7TJH - chains B and C of the 9 polymer chains in the assembly; structure by electron microscopy, 2.50 A resolution.

== Chain B ==
Protein: Origin recognition complex subunit 2
From: Saccharomyces cerevisiae
UniProt: P32833 (ORC2_YEAST); residues 1-620 here = UniProt positions 1-620
Amino-acid sequence (620 residues; numbered 1 to 620; the number before each row is that of its first residue):
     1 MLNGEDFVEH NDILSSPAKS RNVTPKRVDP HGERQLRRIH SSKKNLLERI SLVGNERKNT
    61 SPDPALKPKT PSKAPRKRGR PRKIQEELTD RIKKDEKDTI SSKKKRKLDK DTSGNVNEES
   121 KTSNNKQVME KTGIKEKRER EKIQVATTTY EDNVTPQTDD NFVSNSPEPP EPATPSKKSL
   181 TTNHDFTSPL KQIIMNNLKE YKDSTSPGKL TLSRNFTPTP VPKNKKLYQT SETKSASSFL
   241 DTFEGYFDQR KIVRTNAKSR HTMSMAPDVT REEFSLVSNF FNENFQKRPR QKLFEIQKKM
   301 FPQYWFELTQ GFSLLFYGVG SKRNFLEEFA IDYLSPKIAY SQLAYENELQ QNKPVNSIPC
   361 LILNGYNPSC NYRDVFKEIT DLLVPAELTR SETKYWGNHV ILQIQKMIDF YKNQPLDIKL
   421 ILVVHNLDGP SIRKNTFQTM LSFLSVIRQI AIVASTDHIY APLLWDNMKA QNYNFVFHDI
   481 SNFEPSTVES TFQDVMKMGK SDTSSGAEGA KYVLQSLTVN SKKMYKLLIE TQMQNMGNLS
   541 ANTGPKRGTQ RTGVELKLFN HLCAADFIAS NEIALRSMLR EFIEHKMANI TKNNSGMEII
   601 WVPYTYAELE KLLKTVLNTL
Disordered / not traced: 1-234, 344-355, 498-620
Swiss-Prot annotation at these positions:
  - modified residue: Thr60 (Phosphothreonine), Thr187 (Phosphothreonine), Ser188 (Phosphoserine)

== Chain C ==
Protein: Origin recognition complex subunit 3
From: Saccharomyces cerevisiae
UniProt: P54790 (ORC3_YEAST); residue numbers follow UniProt; this construct covers 1-616
Amino-acid sequence (616 residues; numbered 1 to 616; the number before each row is that of its first residue):
     1 MSDLNQSKKM NVSEFADAQR SHYTVYPSLP QSNKNDKHIP FVKLLSGKES EVNVEKRWEL
    61 YHQLHSHFHD QVDHIIDNIE ADLKAEISDL LYSETTQKRR CFNTIFLLGS DSTTKIELKD
   121 ESSRYNVLIE LTPKESPNVR MMLRRSMYKL YSAADAEEHP TIKYEDINDE DGDFTEQNND
   181 VSYDLSLVEN FKRLFGKDLA MVFNFKDVDS INFNTLDNFI ILLKSAFKYD HVKISLIFNI
   241 NTNLSNIEKN LRQSTIRLLK RNYHKLDVSS NKGFKYGNQI FQSFLDTVDG KLNLSDRFVE
   301 FILSKMANNT NHNLQLLTKM LDYSLMSYFF QNAFSVFIDP VNVDFLNDDY LKILSRCPTF
   361 MFFVEGLIKQ HAPADEILSL LTNKNRGLEE FFVEFLVREN PINGHAKFVA RFLEEELNIT
   421 NFNLIELYHN LLIGKLDSYL DRWSACKEYK DRLHFEPIDT IFQELFTLDN RSGLLTQSIF
   481 PSYKSNIEDN LLSWEQVLPS LDKENYDTLS GDLDKIMAPV LGQLFKLYRE ANMTINIYDF
   541 YIAFRETLPK EEILNFIRKD PSNTKLLELA ETPDAFDKVA LILFMQAIFA FENMGLIKFQ
   601 STKSYDLVEK CVWRGI
Disordered / not traced: 1-15, 31-37, 94-99, 159-178, 371-384, 502-509
Swiss-Prot annotation at these positions:
  - modified residue: Ser2 (N-acetylserine)

== Interface between chain B and chain C ==
Pairs across the interface (193):
  Ser235(B) with Glu530(C), hydrogen bond (backbone-backbone); Ala531(C); Asn532(C), hydrogen bond
  Leu240(B) with Arg529(C); Glu530(C); Trp613(C)
  Asp241(B) with Arg529(C), salt bridge; Arg614(C), salt bridge
  Thr242(B) with Arg614(C), hydrogen bond (backbone-backbone); Gly615(C), hydrogen bond (side chain-backbone); Ile616(C)
  Phe243(B) with Ile616(C)
  Gly245(B) with Trp613(C)
  Tyr246(B) with Trp613(C), hydrophobic; Ile616(C), hydrophobic
  Gln249(B) with Arg529(C), hydrogen bond (side chain-backbone); Ala531(C), hydrogen bond (side chain-backbone); Met533(C), hydrogen bond (backbone-backbone); Lys610(C); Trp613(C), hydrogen bond
  Arg250(B) with Met533(C)
  Val253(B) with Asn532(C)
  Ser259(B) with Asn536(C); Asp539(C), hydrogen bond
  His261(B) with Asn536(C), hydrogen bond (backbone-side chain); Tyr538(C); Asp539(C), salt bridge
  Thr262(B) with Tyr538(C); Asp606(C)
  Met263(B) with Ile537(C), hydrophobic; Asp606(C)
  Met265(B) with Tyr538(C), hydrogen bond (backbone-side chain)
  Ala266(B) with Tyr538(C)
  Pro267(B) with Asp574(C); Asp577(C); Leu581(C)
  Asp268(B) with Lys578(C)
  Val269(B) with Lys578(C)
  Glu273(B) with Leu569(C); Lys578(C), salt bridge; Ile582(C)
  Phe274(B) with Ile582(C), hydrophobic
  Leu276(B) with Asn563(C); Lys565(C); Leu566(C), hydrophobic
  Val277(B) with Leu569(C), hydrophobic; Ile582(C), hydrophobic
  Ser278(B) with Gln586(C)
  Phe280(B) with Phe556(C); Ile557(C), hydrophobic; Asp560(C); Leu566(C), hydrophobic
  Phe281(B) with Ile553(C), hydrophobic; Phe556(C), hydrophobic; Val579(C), hydrophobic; Leu583(C), hydrophobic
  Asn282(B) with Gln586(C)
  Asn284(B) with Ser510(C); Phe556(C)
  Phe285(B) with Leu513(C), hydrophobic; Asp514(C); Met517(C); Ala518(C); Pro519(C), hydrophobic; Phe556(C)
  Gln286(B) with Asp514(C), hydrogen bond (backbone-side chain); Met517(C); Pro519(C)
  Arg288(B) with Leu501(C)
  Pro289(B) with Pro499(C)
  Arg290(B) with Leu498(C)
  Lys292(B) with Pro499(C); Leu501(C)
  Leu293(B) with Val497(C); Leu498(C), hydrophobic; Pro499(C)
  Pro302(B) with Pro40(C); Val42(C), hydrophobic
  Gln303(B) with Tyr323(C); Phe330(C)
  Trp305(B) with His38(C); Ile39(C); Pro40(C), hydrophobic
  Phe306(B) with Pro40(C), hydrophobic; Phe41(C), hydrophobic; Trp58(C), hydrophobic; Tyr61(C), hydrophobic; Met326(C), hydrophobic; Phe330(C), hydrophobic
  Glu307(B) with Tyr323(C), hydrogen bond; Met326(C)
  Gln310(B) with Tyr61(C), hydrogen bond; His65(C); Met326(C)
  Phe312(B) with Lys319(C); Met326(C), hydrophobic
  Tyr317(B) with Pro481(C); Tyr483(C), hydrophobic; Asn486(C), hydrogen bond; Ile487(C), hydrophobic
  Gly318(B) with Ile487(C)
  Val319(B) with Ile487(C); Leu491(C), hydrophobic; Leu521(C), hydrophobic
  Arg323(B) with Ala18(C)
  Glu327(B) with Tyr23(C), hydrogen bond
  Ile331(B) with Pro27(C), hydrophobic
  Ser335(B) with Pro27(C)
  Tyr340(B) with Leu29(C), hydrophobic; Pro30(C), hydrogen bond (side chain-backbone); His38(C), hydrogen bond (backbone-side chain)
  Ser341(B) with His38(C)
  Asn356(B) with Leu29(C)
  Ser357(B) with Pro27(C), hydrogen bond (side chain-backbone); Leu29(C)
  Ile358(B) with Pro27(C)
  Pro359(B) with Val25(C); Tyr26(C), hydrophobic
  Cys360(B) with Thr24(C); Val25(C), hydrogen bond (backbone-backbone)
  Leu361(B) with Tyr23(C); Thr24(C)
  Ile362(B) with His22(C); Tyr23(C), hydrogen bond (backbone-backbone); Val25(C), hydrophobic
  Leu363(B) with Ser21(C)
  Asn364(B) with Asp17(C), hydrogen bond (side chain-backbone); Arg20(C), hydrogen bond (side chain-backbone); Ser21(C), hydrogen bond (backbone-backbone); Tyr23(C)
  Tyr366(B) with Ala18(C), hydrogen bond (side chain-backbone)
  Asn367(B) with Gln19(C); Arg20(C); Ser21(C)
  Ser369(B) with Ser21(C)
  Cys370(B) with Ser21(C)
  Asp374(B) with His22(C)
  Val375(B) with His22(C)
  Glu378(B) with His22(C), salt bridge; Thr24(C), hydrogen bond
  Leu382(B) with Thr24(C); Tyr26(C)
  Lys394(B) with Glu135(C), salt bridge; Tyr148(C)
  Tyr395(B) with Met141(C), hydrophobic; Arg144(C), hydrogen bond; Arg145(C), hydrogen bond (backbone-side chain); Tyr148(C), hydrophobic
  Trp396(B) with Arg145(C)
  Thr456(B) with Tyr483(C), hydrogen bond
  Asp457(B) with Met594(C)
  His458(B) with Tyr483(C), hydrogen bond (backbone-side chain); Asn593(C); Met594(C); Gly595(C)
  Ile459(B) with Tyr483(C); Lys484(C); Ile487(C), hydrophobic; Met594(C), hydrogen bond (backbone-backbone); Leu596(C), hydrophobic; Val612(C), hydrophobic
  Tyr460(B) with Cys611(C)
  Ala461(B) with Tyr483(C)
  Pro462(B) with Tyr483(C)
  Asn467(B) with Asn309(C), hydrogen bond; His312(C)
  Met468(B) with Asp111(C); His312(C)
  Gln471(B) with Gln315(C)
  Asn474(B) with Lys319(C)
  Phe475(B) with Lys319(C), hydrogen bond (backbone-side chain)
  Val476(B) with Tyr323(C), hydrophobic; Ser478(C)
  Phe477(B) with Gln477(C); Ser478(C), hydrogen bond (backbone-backbone); Ile479(C); Pro481(C)
  Asp479(B) with Asn490(C), hydrogen bond
  Ser481(B) with Asn490(C), hydrogen bond; Val497(C)
  Asn482(B) with Leu498(C)
  Phe483(B) with Asn490(C); Trp494(C), hydrophobic; Leu521(C), hydrophobic; Gly522(C)
  Val488(B) with Ala18(C), hydrophobic
  Thr491(B) with Gln19(C), hydrogen bond
  Phe492(B) with Ala18(C); Gln19(C)
  Gln493(B) with Asn593(C), hydrogen bond
  Asp494(B) with Phe589(C)
  Val495(B) with Phe589(C)
  Lys497(B) with Tyr605(C)
Interface residues without a listed pair, chain B (100 interface residues in all): Ala236, Ala339, Arg390, His478
Interface residues without a listed pair, chain C (104 interface residues in all): His62, Thr113, Thr310, Asn311, Glu488, Val520, Tyr541, Met585

== In short ==
Chain B and chain C form an interface of 100 and 104 residues respectively, with 38 hydrogen bonds and 6 salt
bridges. Among the polar pairs are Asp241(B)-Arg529(C), Asp241(B)-Arg614(C) and His261(B)-Asp539(C).
Chain B is Origin recognition complex subunit 2 and chain C is Origin recognition complex subunit 3, both from
Saccharomyces cerevisiae; the structure, S. cerevisiae ORC bound to 84 bp ARS1 DNA and Cdc6 (state 1) with
flexible Orc6 ..., was determined by electron microscopy together with 7TJF, 7TJI, 7TJJ and 7TJK from the same
study.
